Entry 2IS0 (X-ray diffraction, 2.20 A resolution); this record covers chain A.

[Chain A]
Molecule: Beta-secretase 1
Source organism: Homo sapiens
Notes: EC 3.4.23.46; fragment: protease domain
UniProt: P56817 (BACE1_HUMAN); residues 1-385 here correspond to UniProt positions 62-446 (UniProt number = residue number + 61)
Amino-acid sequence (405 residues; each row starts with the number of its first residue):
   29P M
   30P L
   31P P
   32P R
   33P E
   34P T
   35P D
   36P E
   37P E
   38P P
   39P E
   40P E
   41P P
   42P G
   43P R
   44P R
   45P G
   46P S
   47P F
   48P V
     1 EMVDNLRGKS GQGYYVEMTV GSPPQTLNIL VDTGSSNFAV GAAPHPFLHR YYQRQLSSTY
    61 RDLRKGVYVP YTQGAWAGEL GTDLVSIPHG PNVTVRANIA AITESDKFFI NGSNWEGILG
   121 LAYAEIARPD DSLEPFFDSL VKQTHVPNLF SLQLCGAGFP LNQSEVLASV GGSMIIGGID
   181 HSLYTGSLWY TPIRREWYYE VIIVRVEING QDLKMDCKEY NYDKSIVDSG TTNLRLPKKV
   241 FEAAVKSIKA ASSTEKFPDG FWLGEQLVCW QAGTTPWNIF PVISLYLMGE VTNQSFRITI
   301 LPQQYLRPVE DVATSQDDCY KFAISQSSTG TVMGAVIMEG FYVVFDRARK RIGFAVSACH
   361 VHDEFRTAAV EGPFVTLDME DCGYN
Disordered / not traced: 29P, 30P, 31P, 32P, 33P, 34P, 35P, 36P, 37P, 38P, 39P, 40P, 41P, 42P, 158-169
Construct notes: initiating methionine (29P); engineered mutation Ala-75 (Lys136 in P56817), Ala-77 (Glu138 in P56817)
UniProt features mapped onto this chain:
  - active site: Asp-32, Asp-228
  - modified residue (N6-acetyllysine): Lys-65, Lys-214, Lys-218, Lys-224, Lys-238, Lys-239, Lys-246
  - glycosylation (N-linked (GlcNAc...) asparagine): Asn-92, Asn-111, Asn-162, Asn-293
Disulfide bonds: Cys-155/Cys-359, Cys-217/Cys-382, Cys-269/Cys-319
Ligand contacts: I03 ((2S)-2-amino-2-benzyl-3-hydroxypropyl 3-({[(1R)-1-(4-fluorophenyl)ethyl]amino}carbonyl)-5-[methyl(methylsulfonyl)amino]benzoate): Gly-11, Gln-12, Gly-13, Tyr-14, Leu-30, Asp-32, Gly-34, Ser-35, Tyr-71, Thr-72, Gln-73, Phe-108, Ile-110, Trp-115, Ile-118, Asp-228, Ser-229, Gly-230, Thr-231, Thr-232, Asn-233, Arg-235, Arg-307, Lys-321, Ser-325, Ala-335, Glu-339

[In short]
Ligands of chain A: compound I03. UniProt lists active-site residues Asp-32 and Asp-228.
Chain A is Beta-secretase 1 (Homo sapiens); the structure, Crystal structure of human Beta-secretase complexed
with inhibitor, was determined by X-ray diffraction together with 2IRZ from the same study.
